6VM9 - chains A and C of the 3 polymer chains in the assembly; structure by X-ray diffraction, 2.90 A resolution.

# Chain A
Protein: MHC class I antigen, A-2 alpha chain
Organism: Homo sapiens
UniProtKB: A0A5B8RNS7 (A0A5B8RNS7_HUMAN); residues 1-275 here correspond to UniProt positions 25-299 (UniProt number = residue number + 24)
Sequence (275 residues; numbered 1 to 275; the number before each row is that of its first residue):
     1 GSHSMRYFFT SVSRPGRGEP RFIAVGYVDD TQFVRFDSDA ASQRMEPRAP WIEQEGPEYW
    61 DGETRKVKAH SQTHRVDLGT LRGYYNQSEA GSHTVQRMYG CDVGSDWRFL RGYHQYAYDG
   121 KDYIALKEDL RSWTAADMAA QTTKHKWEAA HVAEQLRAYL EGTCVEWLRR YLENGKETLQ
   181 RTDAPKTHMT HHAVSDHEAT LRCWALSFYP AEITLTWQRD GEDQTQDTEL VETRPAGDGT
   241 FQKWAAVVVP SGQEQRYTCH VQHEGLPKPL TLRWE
Disulfide bonds: Cys-101/Cys-164, Cys-203/Cys-259
Reported in the primary citation:
  - conformationally variable residues (helix shift): Lys-68

# Chain C
Protein: Melanocyte protein PMEL
Notes: fragment: epitope
UniProtKB: P40967 (PMEL_HUMAN); residues 1-9 here correspond to UniProt positions 209-217 (UniProt number = residue number + 208)
Sequence (9 residues; row label = number of the first residue in the row):
     1 IMDQVPFSV
Differences from the reference sequence: engineered mutation Met-2 (Thr210 in P40967)

# How chain A and chain C interact
Contacting residue pairs (37; chain A residue first):
  Met-5(A) / Ile-1(C)
  Tyr-7(A) / Ile-1(C)  hydrogen bond (side chain-backbone)
  Tyr-7(A) / Met-2(C)  hydrophobic
  Phe-9(A) / Met-2(C)  hydrophobic
  Met-45(A) / Met-2(C)  hydrophobic
  Tyr-59(A) / Ile-1(C)  hydrophobic
  Glu-63(A) / Ile-1(C)
  Glu-63(A) / Met-2(C)  hydrogen bond (side chain-backbone)
  Lys-66(A) / Ile-1(C)
  Lys-66(A) / Met-2(C)  hydrogen bond (side chain-backbone)
  Lys-66(A) / Asp-3(C)
  Val-67(A) / Met-2(C)  hydrophobic
  His-70(A) / Pro-6(C)
  Thr-73(A) / Ser-8(C)
  Val-76(A) / Ser-8(C)
  Asp-77(A) / Ser-8(C)
  Asp-77(A) / Val-9(C)  hydrogen bond (side chain-backbone)
  Thr-80(A) / Val-9(C)
  Tyr-84(A) / Val-9(C)  hydrogen bond (side chain-backbone)
  Arg-97(A) / Pro-6(C)
  Arg-97(A) / Phe-7(C)  hydrogen bond (side chain-backbone)
  Tyr-99(A) / Met-2(C)
  Tyr-99(A) / Asp-3(C)  hydrogen bond (side chain-backbone)
  Thr-143(A) / Val-9(C)
  Lys-146(A) / Val-9(C)
  Trp-147(A) / Phe-7(C)
  Trp-147(A) / Ser-8(C)  hydrogen bond (side chain-backbone)
  Trp-147(A) / Val-9(C)  hydrophobic
  Val-152(A) / Phe-7(C)  hydrophobic
  Gln-155(A) / Gln-4(C)  hydrogen bond
  Leu-156(A) / Asp-3(C)
  Tyr-159(A) / Ile-1(C)  hydrogen bond (side chain-backbone)
  Tyr-159(A) / Met-2(C)
  Tyr-159(A) / Asp-3(C)
  Thr-163(A) / Ile-1(C)
  Trp-167(A) / Ile-1(C)  hydrophobic
  Tyr-171(A) / Ile-1(C)  hydrogen bond (side chain-backbone)
Interface residues without a listed pair, chain A (30 interface residues in all): Ala-69, Leu-81, Tyr-116, Ala-150
Interface residues without a listed pair, chain C (9 interface residues in all): Val-5

# Overview
Chain A and chain C form an interface of 30 and 9 residues respectively, with 11 hydrogen bonds. Polar pairs
include Tyr-7(A)/Ile-1(C), Glu-63(A)/Met-2(C) and Lys-66(A)/Met-2(C). From the paper: conformational
variability at Lys-68(A).
Here chain A is MHC class I antigen, A-2 alpha chain (Homo sapiens) and chain C is Melanocyte protein PMEL.
Entry 6VM9 (T4H2 T cell receptor bound to HLA-A2 presenting gp100T2M peptide (IMDQVPFSV)) was determined by
X-ray diffraction, deposited together with 6VM7, 6VMA, 6VMC and 6VM8.
